PDB entry 8UAR | X-ray diffraction, 2.99 A resolution | chains A and H of the 12 polymer chains in the assembly

Chain A (and H):
Protein: Rhodococcus ruber ADH
Organism: Rhodococcus ruber
Notes: chain H of this document is another copy of the same molecule, construct and numbering; everything in this record applies to it too
Amino-acid sequence (365 residues; row label = number of the first residue in the row; numbers below 1 keep their minus sign (Met-19 is residue -19)):
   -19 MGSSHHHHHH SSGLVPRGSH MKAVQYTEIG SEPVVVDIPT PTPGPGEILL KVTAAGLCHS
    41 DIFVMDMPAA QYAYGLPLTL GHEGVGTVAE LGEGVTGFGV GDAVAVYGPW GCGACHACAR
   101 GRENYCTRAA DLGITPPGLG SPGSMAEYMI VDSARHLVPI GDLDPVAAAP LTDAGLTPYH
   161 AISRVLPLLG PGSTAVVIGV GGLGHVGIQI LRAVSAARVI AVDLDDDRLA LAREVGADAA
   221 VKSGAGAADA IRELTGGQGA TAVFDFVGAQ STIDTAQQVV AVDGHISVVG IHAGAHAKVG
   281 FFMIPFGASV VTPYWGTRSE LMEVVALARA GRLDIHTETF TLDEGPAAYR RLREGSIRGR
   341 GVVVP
Not modelled in the structure: -19 to -7 (chain H: -19 to -5)
Bound ions: Zn2+ site 1: Cys38, His62, Glu63, Asp153; Zn2+ site 2: Cys92, Cys95, Cys98, Cys106
Ligand contacts: W46 (1-{[4-(hydroxymethyl)phenyl]methyl}-1,4-dihydropyridine-3-carboxamide): Cys38, Ser40, His62, Leu119, Asp153, Thr157, Leu183, Val269, Ile271, Pro293, Tyr294, Trp295

Interface between chain A and chain H:
Residue-residue contacts (12; chain A residue first):
  Leu-6(A) with Asp207(H)
  Val-5(A) with Leu211(H); Glu214(H)
  Arg-3(A) with Asp206(H), salt bridge; Asp207(H), salt bridge; Ala210(H)
  Thr319(A) with Glu318(H), hydrogen bond (backbone-side chain); Arg331(H), hydrogen bond (backbone-side chain)
  Thr321(A) with Arg338(H)
  Glu324(A) with Ser336(H)
  Val344(A) with Arg338(H), hydrogen bond (backbone-side chain)
  Pro345(A) with Arg338(H)
Also at the interface, not in a pair above, chain A (11 interface residues in all): Thr317, Glu318, Phe320
Also at the interface, not in a pair above, chain H (10 interface residues in all): Glu324

Overview:
Chain A and chain H form an interface of 11 and 10 residues respectively; the contacts include 3 hydrogen
bonds and 2 salt bridges. Among the polar pairs are Arg-3(A)-Asp206(H), Arg-3(A)-Asp207(H) and
Thr319(A)-Glu318(H). Chain A binds compound W46.
Chain A and chain H are both Rhodococcus ruber ADH (Rhodococcus ruber); the structure, Rhodococcus ruber
Alcohol Dehydrogenase NADH Biomimetic Complex - Compound 4b, was determined by X-ray diffraction together with
8UAS and 8UAT from the same study.
